3UN4 - chains B and C of the 28 polymer chains in the assembly; structure by X-ray diffraction, 3.40 A resolution.

Chain B:
Name: Proteasome component Y13
From: Saccharomyces cerevisiae
Notes: EC 3.4.25.1
UniProt: P23638 (PSA4_YEAST); residues 0-257 here correspond to UniProt positions 1-258 (UniProt number = residue number + 1)
Sequence (258 residues; row label = number of the first residue in the row; numbering starts at 0):
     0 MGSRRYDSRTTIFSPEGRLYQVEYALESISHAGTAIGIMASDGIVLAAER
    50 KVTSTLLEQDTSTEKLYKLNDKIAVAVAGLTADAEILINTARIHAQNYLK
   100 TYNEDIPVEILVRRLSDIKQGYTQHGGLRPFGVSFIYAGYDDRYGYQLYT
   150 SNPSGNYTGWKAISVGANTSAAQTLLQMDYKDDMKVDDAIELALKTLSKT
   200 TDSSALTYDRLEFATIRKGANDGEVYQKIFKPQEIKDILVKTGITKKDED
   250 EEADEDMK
Unresolved in the structure: 0, 245-257
Swiss-Prot annotation at these positions:
  - cross-link (Glycyl lysine isopeptide (Lys-Gly)): Lys99 (interchain with G-Cter in ubiquitin), Lys198 (interchain with G-Cter in ubiquitin), Lys230 (interchain with G-Cter in ubiquitin)

Chain C:
Name: Proteasome component PRE6
From: Saccharomyces cerevisiae
Notes: EC 3.4.25.1
UniProt: P40303 (PSA7_YEAST); residues -1 to 252 here correspond to UniProt positions 1-254 (UniProt number = residue number + 2)
Sequence (254 residues; each row starts with the number of its first residue; numbers below 1 keep their minus sign (Met-1 is residue -1)):
    -1 MSGYDRALSIFSPDGHIFQVEYALEAVKRGTCAVGVKGKNCVVLGCERRS
    49 TLKLQDTRITPSKVSKIDSHVVLSFSGLNADSRILIEKARVEAQSHRLTL
    99 EDPVTVEYLTRYVAGVQQRYTQSGGVRPFGVSTLIAGFDPRDDEPKLYQT
   149 EPSGIYSSWSAQTIGRNSKTVREFLEKNYDRKEPPATVEECVKLTVRSLL
   199 EVVQTGAKNIEITVVKPDSDIVALSSEEINQYVTQIEQEKQEQQEQDKKK
   249 KSNH
Unresolved in the structure: -1 to 0, 242-252
Swiss-Prot annotation at these positions:
  - modified residue: Thr58 (Phosphothreonine)

Chain B / chain C interface:
Pairs across the interface - 74 pairs, chain B then chain C:
  Arg3(B) with Arg4(C)
  Asp6(B) with Tyr2(C), hydrogen bond; Arg4(C), salt bridge
  Arg8(B) with Arg4(C)
  Thr10(B) with Leu6(C); Arg125(C)
  Ile11(B) with Gln17(C)
  Phe12(B) with Gln17(C), hydrogen bond (backbone-side chain); Tyr20(C); Ala21(C), hydrophobic; Leu76(C), hydrophobic; Arg125(C); Pro126(C); Gly128(C)
  Ser13(B) with Tyr20(C)
  Pro14(B) with Tyr20(C), hydrophobic; Glu23(C)
  Glu15(B) with Glu23(C); Arg27(C), hydrogen bond (backbone-side chain)
  Gly16(B) with Tyr20(C); Glu23(C); Ala24(C)
  Arg17(B) with Arg27(C)
  Leu18(B) with Arg125(C)
  Met38(B) with Asp54(C); Arg56(C)
  Glu108(B) with Ile57(C)
  Arg112(B) with Arg81(C)
  Ser115(B) with Arg81(C), hydrogen bond (backbone-side chain)
  Asp116(B) with Arg81(C), salt bridge; Ile82(C)
  Gln119(B) with Ala78(C); Asp79(C); Ile82(C)
  Thr122(B) with Arg125(C), hydrogen bond (backbone-side chain)
  Gln123(B) with Tyr118(C); Gly123(C); Val124(C); Arg125(C), hydrogen bond (backbone-backbone); Phe127(C)
  His124(B) with Gly123(C); Val124(C)
  Gly125(B) with Tyr2(C); Gly123(C)
  Gly126(B) with Tyr2(C)
  Tyr143(B) with Arg56(C), hydrogen bond (backbone-side chain); Ile57(C), hydrophobic
  Tyr145(B) with Arg56(C), hydrogen bond (backbone-side chain)
  Gln146(B) with Ile57(C)
  Leu147(B) with Ile57(C)
  Tyr148(B) with Ile57(C)
  Ser153(B) with Ala78(C)
  Gly154(B) with Ala78(C); Arg81(C), hydrogen bond (backbone-side chain)
  Asn155(B) with Asn77(C)
  Tyr156(B) with Pro59(C); Arg81(C)
  Thr157(B) with Thr58(C)
  Gly158(B) with Gln53(C); Asp54(C), hydrogen bond (backbone-backbone); Ile57(C); Thr58(C), hydrogen bond (backbone-side chain)
  Trp159(B) with Leu50(C), hydrophobic; Leu52(C); Gln53(C); Asp54(C)
  Lys160(B) with Leu52(C), hydrogen bond (backbone-backbone); Gln53(C); Asp54(C)
  Ala161(B) with Leu52(C)
  Gln172(B) with Leu50(C); Leu52(C)
  Gln176(B) with Lys51(C); Leu52(C)
Interface residues without a listed pair, chain B (41 interface residues in all): Leu175, Tyr179

Summary:
The interface between chain B and chain C involves 41 residues on one side and 31 on the other, with 12
hydrogen bonds and 2 salt bridges. Among the polar pairs are Asp6(B)-Arg4(C), Asp116(B)-Arg81(C) and
Asp6(B)-Tyr2(C).
Here chain B is Proteasome component Y13 and chain C is Proteasome component PRE6, both from Saccharomyces
cerevisiae. Entry 3UN4 (Yeast 20S proteasome in complex with PR-957 (morpholine)) was determined by X-ray
diffraction, deposited together with 3UN8.
